Entry 8OUM (X-ray diffraction, 2.67 A resolution); this record covers chain A.

Chain A:
Name: GTP-binding protein
Organism: Asgard group archaeon
UniProt: A0A8J7ZFD1 (A0A8J7ZFD1_9ARCH); residue numbers follow UniProt; this construct covers 13-181
Chain sequence (178 residues; row label = number of the first residue in the row):
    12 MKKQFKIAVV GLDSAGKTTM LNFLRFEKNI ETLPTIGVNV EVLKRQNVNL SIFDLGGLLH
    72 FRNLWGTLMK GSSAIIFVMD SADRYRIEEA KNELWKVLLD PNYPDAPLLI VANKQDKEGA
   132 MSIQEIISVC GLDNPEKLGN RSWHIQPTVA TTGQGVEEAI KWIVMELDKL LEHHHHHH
Disordered / not traced: 12, 57, 181-189
Differences from the reference sequence: initiating methionine (12); engineered mutation Leu69 (Gln in A0A8J7ZFD1); expression tag (182-189)
Metal / ion sites: Mg2+: Thr29, Thr46 (together with GTP)
Ligand contacts: GTP (guanosine-5'-triphosphate): Leu23, Asp24, Ser25, Ala26, Gly27, Lys28, Thr29, Thr30, Asn40, Thr43, Leu44, Pro45, Thr46, Leu66, Gly67, Gly68, Leu69, Asn124, Lys125, Asp127, Lys128, Thr159, Val160, Ala161, Thr162

Summary:
Bound to chain A: GTP. The Mg2+ site is built by Thr29 and Thr46.
Chain A is GTP-binding protein (Asgard group archaeon); the structure, Arf GTPase from the asgard Gerdarchaea
: GerdArfR1 bound to GTP, was determined by X-ray diffraction together with 8OUK, 8OUL and 8OUN from the same
study.
